Entry 8XL8 (electron microscopy, 2.36 A resolution); this record covers chains H and I of the 12 polymer chains in the assembly.

Chain H:
Protein: Methylcrotonoyl-CoA carboxylase beta chain, mitochondrial
Organism: Homo sapiens
Notes: EC 6.4.1.4
Reference sequence: Q9HCC0 (MCCB_HUMAN); numbering as in UniProt (aligned over 1-563)
Chain sequence (563 residues; numbered 1 to 563; the number before each row is that of its first residue):
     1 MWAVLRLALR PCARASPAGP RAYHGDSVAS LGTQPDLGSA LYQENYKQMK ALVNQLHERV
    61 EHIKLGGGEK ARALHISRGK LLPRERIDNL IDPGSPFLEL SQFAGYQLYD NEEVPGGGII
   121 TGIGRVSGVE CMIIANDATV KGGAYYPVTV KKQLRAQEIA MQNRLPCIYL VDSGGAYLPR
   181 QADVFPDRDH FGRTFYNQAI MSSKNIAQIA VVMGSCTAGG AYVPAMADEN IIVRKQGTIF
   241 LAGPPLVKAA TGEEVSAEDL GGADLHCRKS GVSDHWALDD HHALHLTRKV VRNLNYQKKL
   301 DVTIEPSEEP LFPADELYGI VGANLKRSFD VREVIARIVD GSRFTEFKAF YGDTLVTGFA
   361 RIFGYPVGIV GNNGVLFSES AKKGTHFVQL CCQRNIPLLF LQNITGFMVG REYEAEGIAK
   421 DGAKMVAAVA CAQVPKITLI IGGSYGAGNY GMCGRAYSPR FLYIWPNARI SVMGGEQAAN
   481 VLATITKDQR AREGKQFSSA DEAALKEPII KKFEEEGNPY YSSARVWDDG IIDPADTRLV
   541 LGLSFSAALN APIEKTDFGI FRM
Not modelled in the structure: 1-22
Swiss-Prot annotation at these positions:
  - region: Arg343 to Asn372 (Acyl-CoA binding)
  - modified residue: Lys70 (N6-acetyllysine), Lys141 (N6-succinyllysine), Lys495 (N6-acetyllysine), Lys511 (N6-acetyllysine)
Small-molecule neighbours:
  - propionyl Coenzyme A (1VU), molecule 1: Arg78, Ala138, Lys141, Gly142, Ala144, Gly174, Gly175, Ala176, Tyr177, Leu178, Thr217, Ala218, Gly219
  - propionyl Coenzyme A (1VU), molecule 2: Gly446, Ala447, Val472, Met473
  - biotin (BTN): Val375, Thr405, Gly406, Phe407, Met408, Val409, Glu476, Gln477, Asn480
What the authors report for this chain:
  - catalytic residues: Ala447, Gly448 (citing earlier work)

Chain I:
Protein: Methylcrotonoyl-CoA carboxylase subunit alpha, mitochondrial
Organism: Homo sapiens
Notes: EC 6.4.1.4
Reference sequence: Q96RQ3 (MCCA_HUMAN); numbering as in UniProt (aligned over 1-725)
Chain sequence (725 residues; numbered 1 to 725; the number before each row is that of its first residue):
     1 MAAASAVSVL LVAAERNRWH RLPSLLLPPR TWVWRQRTMK YTTATGRNIT KVLIANRGEI
    61 ACRVMRTAKK LGVQTVAVYS EADRNSMHVD MADEAYSIGP APSQQSYLSM EKIIQVAKTS
   121 AAQAIHPGCG FLSENMEFAE LCKQEGIIFI GPPPSAIRDM GIKSTSKSIM AAAGVPVVEG
   181 YHGEDQSDQC LKEHARRIGY PVMIKAVRGG GGKGMRIVRS EQEFQEQLES ARREAKKSFN
   241 DDAMLIEKFV DTPRHVEVQV FGDHHGNAVY LFERDCSVQR RHQKIIEEAP APGIKSEVRK
   301 KLGEAAVRAA KAVNYVGAGT VEFIMDSKHN FCFMEMNTRL QVEHPVTEMI TGTDLVEWQL
   361 RIAAGEKIPL SQEEITLQGH AFEARIYAED PSNNFMPVAG PLVHLSTPRA DPSTRIETGV
   421 RQGDEVSVHY DPMIAKLVVW AADRQAALTK LRYSLRQYNI VGLHTNIDFL LNLSGHPEFE
   481 AGNVHTDFIP QHHKQLLLSR KAAAKESLCQ AALGLILKEK AMTDTFTLQA HDQFSPFSSS
   541 SGRRLNISYT RNMTLKDGKN NVAIAVTYNH DGSYSMQIED KTFQVLGNLY SEGDCTYLKC
   601 SVNGVASKAK LIILENTIYL FSKEGSIEID IPVPKYLSSV SSQETQGGPL APMTGTIEKV
   661 FVKAGDKVKA GDSLMVMIAM KMEHTIKSPK DGTVKKVFYR EGAQANRHTP LVEFEEEESD
   721 KRESE
Not modelled in the structure: 1-48, 175-250, 641-647, 716-725
Glycans and other covalent adducts: biotin (BTN) linked to Lys681

Interface between chain H and chain I:
Pairs across the interface (21; chain H residue first):
  Tyr23(H) with Glu519(I); Met522(I); Thr523(I); Phe526(I)
  His24(H) with Phe526(I)
  Gly25(H) with Met522(I)
  Ser27(H) with Leu637(I)
  Ala29(H) with Leu637(I)
  Leu325(H) with Met682(I)
  Lys326(H) with Lys681(I); Met682(I); Glu683(I), hydrogen bond (backbone-backbone)
  Arg327(H) with Glu683(I)
  Ser328(H) with Glu683(I), hydrogen bond (backbone-backbone); His684(I)
  Asp353(H) with Arg707(I), salt bridge
  Val375(H) with Met653(I), hydrophobic
  Phe377(H) with Arg707(I)
  Thr405(H) with Met682(I)
  Glu476(H) with Lys681(I)
  Asn480(H) with Lys681(I)
Interface residues without a listed pair, chain H (19 interface residues in all): Val28, Thr354, Met408, Val409
Interface residues without a listed pair, chain I (12 interface residues in all): Met680

Summary:
19 residues of chain H face 12 of chain I across their interface; the contacts include 2 hydrogen bonds and 1
salt bridge. Polar pairs include Asp353(H)-Arg707(I), Lys326(H)-Glu683(I) and Ser328(H)-Glu683(I). Bound to
chain H: propionyl Coenzyme A and biotin. Biotin is covalently linked to Lys681(I). From the paper: catalytic
residues Ala447(H) and Gly448(H).
Here chain H is Methylcrotonoyl-CoA carboxylase beta chain, mitochondrial and chain I is Methylcrotonoyl-CoA
carboxylase subunit alpha, mitochondrial, both from Homo sapiens. Entry 8XL8 (Structure of human
3-methylcrotonyl-CoA carboxylase in complex with propionyl-CoA (MCC-PCO)) was determined by electron
microscopy together with 8XL3, 8XL4, 8XL5, 8XL6 and 8XL7 from the same study.
